Entry 8JX2 (electron microscopy, 2.20 A resolution); this record covers chains H and I of the 14 polymer chains in the assembly.

== Chain H (and I) ==
Protein: alpha hemolysin fused with spy-tag
Source organism: Staphylococcus aureus
Notes: chain I of this document is another copy of the same molecule, construct and numbering; everything in this record applies to it too
UniProt: P09616 (HLA_STAAU); residues 1-293 here correspond to UniProt positions 27-319 (UniProt number = residue number + 26)
Chain sequence (324 residues; each row starts with the number of its first residue; numbering starts at 0):
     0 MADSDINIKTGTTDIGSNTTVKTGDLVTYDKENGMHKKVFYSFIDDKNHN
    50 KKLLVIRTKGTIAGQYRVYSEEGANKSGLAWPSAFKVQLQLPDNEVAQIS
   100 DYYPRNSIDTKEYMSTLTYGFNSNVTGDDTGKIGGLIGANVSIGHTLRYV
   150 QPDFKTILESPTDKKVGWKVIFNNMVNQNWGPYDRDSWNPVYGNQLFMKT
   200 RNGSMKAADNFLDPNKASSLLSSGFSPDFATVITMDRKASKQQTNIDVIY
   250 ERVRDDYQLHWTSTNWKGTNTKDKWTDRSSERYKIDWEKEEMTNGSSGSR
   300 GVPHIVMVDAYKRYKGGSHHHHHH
Not modelled in the structure: 0, 294-323
Sequence notes: initiating methionine (0); engineered mutation Ser122 (Gly148 in P09616), Arg147 (Lys173 in P09616); expression tag (294-323)

== Chain H / chain I interface ==
Pairs across the interface - 131 pairs, chain H then chain I:
  Ala1(H) - Tyr102(I)
  Asp2(H) - Arg56(I)  salt bridge
  Asp4(H) - Asp100(I)
  Asp4(H) - Tyr102(I)
  Asp4(H) - Arg104(I)  hydrogen bond (backbone-side chain)
  Ile5(H) - Asp100(I)
  Ile5(H) - Val231(I)  hydrophobic
  Asn6(H) - Asp13(I)
  Asn6(H) - Ile14(I)  hydrogen bond (backbone-backbone)
  Ile7(H) - Asp13(I)
  Ile7(H) - Ile14(I)
  Ile7(H) - Val54(I)  hydrophobic
  Lys8(H) - Gly10(I)  hydrogen bond (side chain-backbone)
  Lys8(H) - Asp13(I)  hydrogen bond (side chain-backbone)
  Lys8(H) - Ile14(I)  hydrogen bond (backbone-backbone)
  Lys8(H) - Gly15(I)
  Lys8(H) - Ser16(I)
  Thr11(H) - Gly15(I)
  Thr11(H) - Val20(I)
  Thr12(H) - Phe39(I)
  Thr12(H) - Ser41(I)
  Thr12(H) - Ile43(I)
  Thr12(H) - Arg56(I)  hydrogen bond
  Ile14(H) - Phe39(I)  hydrophobic
  Asn47(H) - Thr19(I)
  Asn47(H) - Val20(I)
  Asn47(H) - Lys21(I)
  Asn47(H) - Thr22(I)  hydrogen bond (backbone-backbone)
  His48(H) - Thr22(I)  hydrogen bond
  His48(H) - Gly23(I)
  His48(H) - Asp24(I)  salt bridge
  His48(H) - Phe39(I)
  Asn49(H) - Thr22(I)  hydrogen bond (backbone-backbone)
  Asn49(H) - Gly23(I)
  Asn49(H) - Asp24(I)  hydrogen bond (side chain-backbone)
  Asn49(H) - Tyr40(I)
  Lys50(H) - Asp24(I)  hydrogen bond (side chain-backbone)
  Gln97(H) - Val26(I)  hydrogen bond (side chain-backbone)
  Ile98(H) - Val26(I)
  Ile98(H) - His35(I)  hydrogen bond (backbone-side chain)
  Ser99(H) - Val26(I)
  Ser99(H) - His35(I)
  Ser99(H) - Lys37(I)
  Asp100(H) - Lys37(I)  salt bridge
  Asp100(H) - Lys58(I)  salt bridge
  Tyr101(H) - His35(I)  hydrogen bond
  Tyr101(H) - Gly59(I)
  Tyr101(H) - Thr60(I)  hydrogen bond
  Arg104(H) - Lys58(I)
  Arg104(H) - Ser225(I)
  Asn105(H) - Ser218(I)
  Asn105(H) - Ser222(I)
  Asn105(H) - Gly223(I)  hydrogen bond (side chain-backbone)
  Ser106(H) - Leu219(I)
  Ile107(H) - Phe153(I)
  Ile107(H) - Leu219(I)  hydrophobic
  Asp108(H) - Pro151(I)
  Asp108(H) - Asp152(I)  hydrogen bond (backbone-backbone)
  Asp108(H) - Ser217(I)
  Thr109(H) - Val149(I)
  Thr109(H) - Gln150(I)
  Thr109(H) - Pro151(I)
  Lys110(H) - Val149(I)
  Lys110(H) - Gln150(I)  hydrogen bond (backbone-backbone)
  Lys110(H) - Pro151(I)
  Lys110(H) - Asp152(I)  salt bridge
  Lys110(H) - Asn173(I)  hydrogen bond
  Lys110(H) - Val175(I)
  Glu111(H) - Arg147(I)  salt bridge
  Glu111(H) - Tyr148(I)
  Tyr112(H) - Leu146(I)
  Tyr112(H) - Arg147(I)
  Tyr112(H) - Tyr148(I)  hydrogen bond (backbone-backbone)
  Tyr112(H) - Gln150(I)
  Met113(H) - Leu146(I)
  Met113(H) - Arg147(I)
  Ser114(H) - His144(I)
  Ser114(H) - Thr145(I)
  Ser114(H) - Leu146(I)  hydrogen bond (backbone-backbone)
  Thr115(H) - His144(I)
  Thr115(H) - Thr145(I)  hydrogen bond
  Leu116(H) - Gly143(I)
  Leu116(H) - His144(I)  hydrogen bond (backbone-backbone)
  Thr117(H) - Ser141(I)
  Thr117(H) - Ile142(I)
  Tyr118(H) - Ser141(I)
  Tyr118(H) - Ile142(I)  hydrogen bond (backbone-backbone)
  Tyr118(H) - His144(I)  hydrogen bond
  Gly119(H) - Val140(I)
  Gly119(H) - Ser141(I)
  Phe120(H) - Asn139(I)
  Phe120(H) - Val140(I)  hydrogen bond (backbone-backbone)
  Asn121(H) - Ala138(I)
  Asn121(H) - Asn139(I)
  Ser122(H) - Gly137(I)
  Ser122(H) - Ala138(I)  hydrogen bond (backbone-backbone)
  Asn123(H) - Leu135(I)
  Asn123(H) - Ile136(I)
  Asn123(H) - Gly137(I)
  Val124(H) - Leu135(I)
  Val124(H) - Ile136(I)  hydrogen bond (backbone-backbone)
  Thr125(H) - Gly134(I)  hydrogen bond (side chain-backbone)
  Gly126(H) - Gly133(I)
  Gly126(H) - Gly134(I)  hydrogen bond (backbone-backbone)
  Asp127(H) - Lys131(I)  salt bridge
  Asp127(H) - Ile132(I)
  Asp128(H) - Gly130(I)
  Asp128(H) - Lys131(I)
  Asp128(H) - Ile132(I)  hydrogen bond (backbone-backbone)
  Thr129(H) - Lys131(I)
  Leu146(H) - Val175(I)  hydrophobic
  Leu146(H) - Gly180(I)
  Leu146(H) - Pro181(I)
  Tyr148(H) - Val175(I)
  Tyr148(H) - Asn178(I)  hydrogen bond
  Gln150(H) - Asn178(I)  hydrogen bond
  Lys154(H) - Asn214(I)  hydrogen bond (side chain-backbone)
  Lys154(H) - Ala216(I)
  Ile156(H) - Ser222(I)
  Leu157(H) - Ser222(I)
  Ser159(H) - Ser221(I)
  Ser159(H) - Ser222(I)  hydrogen bond (side chain-backbone)
  Pro160(H) - His35(I)
  Pro160(H) - Thr60(I)
  Thr161(H) - Tyr28(I)
  Thr161(H) - His35(I)
  Asp162(H) - Tyr28(I)
  Asp162(H) - His35(I)
  Ile170(H) - Asn214(I)
  Asp183(H) - Lys215(I)  salt bridge
  Asp185(H) - Lys215(I)  salt bridge
Interface residues without a listed pair, chain H (63 interface residues in all): Asp45, Glu158, Lys168, Thr233, Lys271
Interface residues without a listed pair, chain I (73 interface residues in all): Leu25, Ala62, Tyr101, Thr155, Val169, Asp212

== Overview ==
63 residues of chain H face 73 of chain I across their interface, with 35 hydrogen bonds and 9 salt bridges.
Among the polar pairs are Asp2(H)-Arg56(I), His48(H)-Asp24(I) and Asp100(H)-Lys37(I).
Both chains are alpha hemolysin fused with spy-tag (Staphylococcus aureus). Entry 8JX2
(alpha-Hemolysin(G122S/K147R)-SpyTag/SpyCatcher head to head 14-mer) was determined by electron microscopy.
